1HTV - chains D and J of the 12 polymer chains in the assembly; structure by X-ray diffraction, 1.90 A resolution.

== Chain D ==
Name: Insulin
Source organism: Homo sapiens
Notes: fragment: insulin b chain
Reference sequence: P01308 (INS_HUMAN); residues 401-427 here correspond to UniProt positions 25-51 (UniProt number = residue number - 376)
Chain sequence (27 residues; numbered 401 to 427; the number before each row is that of its first residue):
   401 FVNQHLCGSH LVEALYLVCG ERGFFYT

== Chain J ==
Name: Insulin
Source organism: Homo sapiens
Notes: fragment: insulin b chain
Reference sequence: P01308 (INS_HUMAN); residues 1001-1027 here correspond to UniProt positions 25-51 (UniProt number = residue number - 976)
Chain sequence (27 residues; row label = number of the first residue in the row):
  1001 FVNQHLCGSH LVEALYLVCG ERGFFYT
Bound ions: Zn2+: H1010 (shared with 1 residue of chain B; 1 residue of chain F)

== How chain D and chain J interact ==
Pairs across the interface (23; chain D residue first):
  F401(D) - V1018(J)
  V402(D) - V1018(J)  hydrogen bond (backbone-backbone)
  V402(D) - C1019(J)
  V402(D) - G1020(J)
  V402(D) - R1022(J)
  Q404(D) - L1017(J)  hydrogen bond (side chain-backbone)
  Q404(D) - G1020(J)
  L406(D) - L1017(J)  hydrophobic
  H410(D) - E1013(J)  salt bridge
  H410(D) - Y1016(J)
  H410(D) - L1017(J)
  E413(D) - E1013(J)
  E413(D) - L1017(J)
  A414(D) - L1017(J)
  L417(D) - F1001(J)
  L417(D) - V1002(J)  hydrogen bond (backbone-backbone)
  L417(D) - L1006(J)  hydrophobic
  V418(D) - V1002(J)
  C419(D) - V1002(J)
  G420(D) - V1002(J)
  E421(D) - V1002(J)
  E421(D) - Q1004(J)
  R422(D) - V1002(J)
Other interface residues (no listed pair), chain D (14 interface residues in all): Y416
Other interface residues (no listed pair), chain J (12 interface residues in all): A1014

== In short ==
14 residues of chain D face 12 of chain J across their interface; the contacts include 3 hydrogen bonds and 1
salt bridge. Among the polar pairs are H410(D)-E1013(J), Q404(D)-L1017(J) and V402(D)-V1018(J).
Chain D and chain J are both Insulin (Homo sapiens); the structure, Crystal structure of destripeptide
(B28-B30) insulin, was determined by X-ray diffraction.
